2HFE - chains A and C of the 3 polymer chains in the assembly; structure by X-ray diffraction, 2.25 A resolution.

[Chain A]
Protein: FAB Heavy Chain
From: Mus musculus
Notes: antibody fragment or engineered binder
Chain sequence (219 residues; row label = number of the first residue in the row):
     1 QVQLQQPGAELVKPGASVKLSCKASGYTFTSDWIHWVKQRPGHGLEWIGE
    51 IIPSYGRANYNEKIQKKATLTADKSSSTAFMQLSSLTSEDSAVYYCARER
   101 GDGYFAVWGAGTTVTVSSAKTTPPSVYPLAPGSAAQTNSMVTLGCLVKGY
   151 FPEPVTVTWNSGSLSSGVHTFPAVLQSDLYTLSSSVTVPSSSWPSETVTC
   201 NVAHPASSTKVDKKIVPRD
Disulfides: Cys22-Cys96, Cys145-Cys200

[Chain C]
Protein: KcsA channel
Chain sequence (101 residues; row label = number of the first residue in the row):
    22 SALHWRAAGAATVLLVIVLLAGSYLAVLAERGAPGAQLITYPRALWWACE
    72 TATTVGYXDLYPVTLWGRLVAVVVMVAGITSFGLVTAALATWFVGREQER
   122 R
Modified positions: GOA (glycolic acid) at position 79
Metal / ion sites: rubidium ion site 1: Thr75, Val76; rubidium ion site 2 near Thr75 (its only coordinating residue here); rubidium ion site 3: Val76, Gly77; rubidium ion site 4 near Tyr78 (its only coordinating residue here)
Residues lining bound ligands: B3H ((2S)-2-(butyryloxy)-3-hydroxypropyl nonanoate): Pro63, Trp67, Cys70, Val84, Thr85, Leu86, Arg89, Leu90, Val93
What the authors report for this chain:
  - contacts within the chain: Glu71-Asp80 (hydrogen bond)

[Interface between chain A and chain C]
Contacting residue pairs (23):
  Thr30(A) - Tyr45(C)
  Ser31(A) - Tyr62(C)
  Trp33(A) - Arg52(C)
  Trp33(A) - Tyr62(C)  hydrogen bond
  His35(A) - Arg52(C)
  Glu50(A) - Arg52(C)  salt bridge
  Ile52(A) - Tyr45(C)
  Ile52(A) - Leu49(C)  hydrophobic
  Ile52(A) - Tyr62(C)
  Ser54(A) - Tyr45(C)  hydrogen bond
  Tyr55(A) - Tyr45(C)
  Tyr55(A) - Leu49(C)  hydrophobic
  Arg57(A) - Leu49(C)
  Arg57(A) - Arg52(C)  hydrogen bond (side chain-backbone)
  Asn59(A) - Arg52(C)
  Asn59(A) - Gly53(C)
  Glu62(A) - Pro55(C)
  Glu99(A) - Arg52(C)  salt bridge
  Gly101(A) - Arg52(C)
  Gly101(A) - Thr61(C)
  Gly101(A) - Tyr62(C)  hydrogen bond (backbone-backbone)
  Asp102(A) - Thr61(C)
  Gly103(A) - Thr61(C)
Interface residues without a listed pair, chain A (16 interface residues in all): Arg100
Interface residues without a listed pair, chain C (10 interface residues in all): Val48, Ala50, Pro63

[In short]
16 residues of chain A face 10 of chain C across their interface; the contacts include 4 hydrogen bonds and 2
salt bridges. Among the polar pairs are Glu50(A)-Arg52(C), Glu99(A)-Arg52(C) and Trp33(A)-Tyr62(C). Ligands of
chain C: compound B3H. The paper reports contacts within the chain involving Glu71(C) and Asp80(C).
Here chain A is FAB Heavy Chain (Mus musculus) and chain C is KcsA channel. Entry 2HFE (Rb+ complex of a K
channel with an amide to ester substitution in the selectivity filter) was determined by X-ray diffraction,
deposited together with 2H8P and 2HG5.
